1BQ1 - chains A and B; structure by X-ray diffraction, 2.50 A resolution.

Chain A (and B):
Molecule: Thymidylate synthase
Organism: Escherichia coli
Notes: EC 2.1.1.45; chain B of this document is another copy of the same molecule, construct and numbering; everything in this record applies to it too
UniProtKB: P0A884 (TYSY_ECOLI); residue numbers follow UniProt; this construct covers 2-264
Sequence (264 residues; each row starts with the number of its first residue):
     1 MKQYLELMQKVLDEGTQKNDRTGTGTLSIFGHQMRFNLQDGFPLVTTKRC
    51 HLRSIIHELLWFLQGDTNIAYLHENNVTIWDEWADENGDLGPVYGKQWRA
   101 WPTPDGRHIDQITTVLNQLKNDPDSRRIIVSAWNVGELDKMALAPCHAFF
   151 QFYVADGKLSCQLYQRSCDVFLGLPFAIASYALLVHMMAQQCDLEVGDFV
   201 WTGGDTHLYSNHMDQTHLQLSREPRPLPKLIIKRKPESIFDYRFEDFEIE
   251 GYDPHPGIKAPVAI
Differences from the reference sequence: engineered mutation A177 (Asn in P0A884)
Modified positions: M1 (n-carboxymethionine; CXM)
UniProt features mapped onto this chain:
  - active site: C146 (Nucleophile)
  - binding site (dUMP): R21, R126, R127, R166 to D169, H207 to Y209
  - binding site ((6R)-5,10-methylene-5,6,7,8-tetrahydrofolate): H51, D169, A263
  - mutagenesis: C50 (C50Y: Shows 0.2% of wild-type catalytic activity, but substrate affinity is not affected), R126 (R126E: Shows 2000-fold decrease in catalytic activity and 600-fold decrease in affinity for dUMP)
Covalent attachments: 2'-deoxyuridine 5'-monophosphate (UMP) linked to C146
Ligand contacts:
  - 10-propargyl-5,8-dideazafolic acid (CB3): K48, H51, S54, E58, I79, W80, W83, L143, H147, D169, L172, G173, F176, Y209, K259, V262, A263
  - 2'-deoxyuridine 5'-monophosphate (UMP): R21, Y94, L143, H147, Q165, R166, S167, C168, D169, G173, H207, Y209

Interface between chain A and chain B:
Contacting residue pairs (101):
  T16(A) - D156(B)
  K18(A) - D124(B)
  K18(A) - Y153(B)
  K18(A) - V154(B)
  N19(A) - D124(B)
  D20(A) - R126(B)  salt bridge
  R21(A) - R127(B)
  T26(A) - R126(B)
  S28(A) - Y153(B)  hydrogen bond
  I29(A) - Y153(B)
  F30(A) - R35(B)  hydrogen bond (backbone-side chain)
  F30(A) - Q151(B)
  F30(A) - Y153(B)  hydrophobic
  F30(A) - S160(B)
  F30(A) - C161(B)
  F30(A) - Q162(B)
  G31(A) - Q33(B)
  G31(A) - R35(B)  hydrogen bond (backbone-side chain)
  G31(A) - Q162(B)
  H32(A) - Q33(B)  hydrogen bond (backbone-side chain)
  Q33(A) - G31(B)
  Q33(A) - H32(B)  hydrogen bond (side chain-backbone)
  Q33(A) - Q33(B)  hydrogen bond (side chain-backbone)
  Q33(A) - T202(B)
  R35(A) - F30(B)  hydrogen bond (side chain-backbone)
  R35(A) - G31(B)  hydrogen bond (side chain-backbone)
  W101(A) - W101(B)  hydrophobic
  W101(A) - V135(B)
  W101(A) - G136(B)
  P102(A) - P104(B)  hydrophobic
  T103(A) - G136(B)
  P104(A) - P102(B)  hydrophobic
  D105(A) - K140(B)  salt bridge
  R107(A) - G136(B)  hydrogen bond (side chain-backbone)
  R107(A) - D139(B)  salt bridge
  R107(A) - K140(B)
  I109(A) - V135(B)
  Q111(A) - V135(B)
  D124(A) - K18(B)  salt bridge
  D124(A) - N19(B)
  R126(A) - D20(B)  salt bridge
  R126(A) - T26(B)
  R126(A) - R166(B)  hydrogen bond (backbone-side chain)
  R126(A) - S167(B)
  R126(A) - D205(B)
  R126(A) - H207(B)
  R126(A) - Y209(B)  hydrogen bond
  R127(A) - L143(B)
  R127(A) - A144(B)
  R127(A) - R166(B)
  I129(A) - W133(B)
  I129(A) - R166(B)
  S131(A) - W133(B)
  W133(A) - I129(B)
  W133(A) - F149(B)  hydrophobic
  N134(A) - W101(B)
  V135(A) - W101(B)
  V135(A) - Q111(B)
  G136(A) - W101(B)
  G136(A) - T103(B)
  L143(A) - R127(B)
  A144(A) - R127(B)
  A148(A) - F149(B)  hydrophobic
  F149(A) - W133(B)  hydrophobic
  F149(A) - A148(B)  hydrophobic
  F149(A) - F149(B)  hydrophobic
  F149(A) - Y164(B)  hydrophobic
  Q151(A) - F30(B)
  Q151(A) - Y164(B)  hydrogen bond
  Q151(A) - R166(B)
  Q151(A) - G204(B)
  Y153(A) - K18(B)
  Y153(A) - S28(B)  hydrogen bond
  Y153(A) - F30(B)  hydrophobic
  Y153(A) - D205(B)
  V154(A) - K18(B)  hydrogen bond (backbone-side chain)
  D156(A) - T16(B)
  C161(A) - F30(B)
  Q162(A) - F30(B)
  Q162(A) - Y164(B)  hydrogen bond
  Q162(A) - T202(B)
  Q162(A) - G203(B)  hydrogen bond (side chain-backbone)
  Q162(A) - G204(B)
  Y164(A) - F149(B)  hydrophobic
  Y164(A) - Q151(B)  hydrogen bond
  Y164(A) - Q162(B)  hydrogen bond
  R166(A) - R126(B)  hydrogen bond (side chain-backbone)
  R166(A) - R127(B)
  R166(A) - I129(B)
  R166(A) - Q151(B)  hydrogen bond (backbone-side chain)
  S167(A) - R126(B)
  T202(A) - Q33(B)
  T202(A) - Q162(B)
  T202(A) - T202(B)
  G203(A) - Q162(B)  hydrogen bond (backbone-side chain)
  G204(A) - Q151(B)
  G204(A) - Q162(B)
  D205(A) - R126(B)
  D205(A) - Y153(B)
  H207(A) - R126(B)  hydrogen bond
  Y209(A) - R126(B)  hydrogen bond
Also at the interface, not in a pair above, chain A (54 interface residues in all): T22, P123, E137, A155, S160
Also at the interface, not in a pair above, chain B (54 interface residues in all): R21, I29, I109, S131, N134, E137, F152, A155, V200

Summary:
The chain A/chain B interface involves 54 residues from each chain, with 23 hydrogen bonds and 5 salt bridges.
Among the polar pairs are D20(A)-R126(B), D105(A)-K140(B) and R107(A)-D139(B). Chain A binds
10-propargyl-5,8-dideazafolic acid. Covalently linked 2'-deoxyuridine 5'-monophosphate: at C146(A).
Chain A and chain B are both Thymidylate synthase (Escherichia coli); the structure, E. coli thymidylate
synthase mutant N177A in complex with CB3717 and 2'-deoxyuridine 5'-monophosphate (dump), was determined by
X-ray diffraction, deposited together with 1BQ2.
